8BGP - chains A and D of the 6 polymer chains in the assembly; structure by X-ray diffraction, 2.51 A resolution.

== Chain A (and D) ==
Protein: Diacetylchitobiose deacetylase
From: Thermococcus chitonophagus
Notes: chain D of this document is another copy of the same molecule, construct and numbering; everything in this record applies to it too
UniProt: A0A160VQZ8 (A0A160VQZ8_9EURY); residue numbers follow UniProt; this construct covers 1-267
Sequence (267 residues; each row starts with the number of its first residue):
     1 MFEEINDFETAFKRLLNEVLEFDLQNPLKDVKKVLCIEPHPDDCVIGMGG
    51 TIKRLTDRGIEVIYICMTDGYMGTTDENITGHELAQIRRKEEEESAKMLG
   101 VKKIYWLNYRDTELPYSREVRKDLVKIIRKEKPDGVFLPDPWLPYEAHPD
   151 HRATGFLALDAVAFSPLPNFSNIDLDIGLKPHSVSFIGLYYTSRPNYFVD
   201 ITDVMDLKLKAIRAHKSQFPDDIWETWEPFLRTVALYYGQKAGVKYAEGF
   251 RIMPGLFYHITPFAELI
Ion coordination: Zn2+ site 1: His40, Asp43, His151; Zn2+ site 2 near His182 (its only coordinating residue here); Zn2+ site 3: Asp221 (shared with 1 residue of chain E)
What the authors report for this chain:
  - Zn2+ coordination: His40, Asp43, His151
  - catalytic residues: Asp42, His259 (proposed by the authors, not directly observed)

== Interface between chain A and chain D ==
Residue-residue contacts (19):
  Asp69(A) with His82(D), salt bridge; Arg110(D), salt bridge
  Tyr71(A) with Asn108(D)
  Thr80(A) with Arg89(D)
  His82(A) with Asp69(D), salt bridge; His82(D); Ala85(D); Asn108(D)
  Glu83(A) with Gln86(D)
  Ala85(A) with His82(D)
  Gln86(A) with His82(D), hydrogen bond (side chain-backbone); Glu83(D); Gln86(D), hydrogen bond
  Arg89(A) with Thr80(D)
  Asn108(A) with Tyr71(D); His82(D), hydrogen bond; Arg110(D), hydrogen bond (backbone-side chain)
  Arg110(A) with Asp69(D), salt bridge; Asn108(D), hydrogen bond (side chain-backbone)

== Overview ==
The chain A/chain D interface involves 10 residues from each chain; the contacts include 5 hydrogen bonds and
4 salt bridges. Polar pairs include Asp69(A)-His82(D), Asp69(A)-Arg110(D) and Gln86(A)-His82(D). The Zn2+ site
1 is built by His40(A), Asp43(A) and His151(A). The paper reports catalytic residues Asp42(A) and His259(A);
Zn2+ coordination by His40(A), Asp43(A) and His151(A).
Chain A and chain D are both Diacetylchitobiose deacetylase (Thermococcus chitonophagus); the structure,
N,N-diacetylchitobiose deacetylase from Pyrococcus chitonophagus anomalous data, was determined by X-ray
diffraction together with 8BGN and 8BGO from the same study.
